3BTG - chains E and I; structure by X-ray diffraction, 1.90 A resolution.

Chain E:
Molecule: Protein (TRYPSIN)
Organism: Bos taurus
Notes: EC 3.4.21.4
UniProt: P00760 (TRY1_BOVIN); the construct lacks a stretch of the UniProt sequence and is renumbered around it, so the offset changes along the chain: 16-34 = UniProt 21-39; 37-67 = UniProt 40-70; 69-125 = UniProt 71-127; 127-130 = UniProt 128-131; 5 more segments
Amino-acid sequence (223 residues; numbered 16 to 245 plus 3 insertion-coded residues; 10 numbers in that range are skipped by the numbering (no residue carries them; nothing is unmodelled there); the number before each row is that of its first residue):
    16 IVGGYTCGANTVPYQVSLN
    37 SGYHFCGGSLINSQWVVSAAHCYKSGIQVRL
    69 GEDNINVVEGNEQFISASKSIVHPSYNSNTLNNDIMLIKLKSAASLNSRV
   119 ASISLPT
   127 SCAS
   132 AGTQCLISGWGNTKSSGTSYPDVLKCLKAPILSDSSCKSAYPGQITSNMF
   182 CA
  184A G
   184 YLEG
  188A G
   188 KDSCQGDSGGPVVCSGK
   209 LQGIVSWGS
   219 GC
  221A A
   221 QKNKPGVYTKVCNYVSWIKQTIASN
Disulfide bonds: Cys22-Cys157, Cys42-Cys58, Cys128-Cys232, Cys136-Cys201, Cys168-Cys182, Cys191-Cys220
Ion coordination: Ca2+: Glu70, Asn72, Val75, Glu80

Chain I:
Molecule: Protein (PANCREATIC trypsin inhibitor)
Organism: Bos taurus
UniProt: P00974 (BPT1_BOVIN); residues 501-558 here correspond to UniProt positions 1-58 (UniProt number = residue number - 500)
Amino-acid sequence (58 residues; numbered 501 to 558; the number before each row is that of its first residue):
   501 RPDFCLEPPYTGPCGARIIRYFYNAKAGLCQTFVYGGCRAKRNNFKSAED
   551 CLRTCGGA
Disordered / not traced: 501-502
Construct notes: engineered mutation Gly515 (Lys15 in P00974), Leu552 (Met52 in P00974)
Disulfide bonds: Cys505-Cys555, Cys514-Cys538, Cys530-Cys551

How chain E and chain I interact:
Residue-residue contacts - 32 pairs, chain E then chain I:
  Tyr39(E) with Arg517(I); Ile518(I); Ile519(I), hydrogen bond (side chain-backbone)
  His40(E) with Arg517(I), hydrogen bond (backbone-side chain)
  Phe41(E) with Ala516(I); Arg517(I), hydrogen bond (backbone-backbone)
  Cys42(E) with Ala516(I), hydrophobic
  His57(E) with Cys514(I); Gly515(I); Gly536(I); Gly537(I)
  Asn97(E) with Arg539(I), hydrogen bond (backbone-side chain)
  Leu99(E) with Cys514(I), hydrophobic; Cys538(I), hydrophobic; Arg539(I)
  Tyr151(E) with Arg517(I)
  Cys191(E) with Gly515(I)
  Gln192(E) with Thr511(I); Gly512(I); Cys514(I), hydrogen bond (side chain-backbone); Gly515(I); Ala516(I)
  Gly193(E) with Gly515(I), hydrogen bond (backbone-backbone); Ala516(I); Arg517(I)
  Asp194(E) with Gly515(I), hydrogen bond (backbone-backbone)
  Ser195(E) with Gly515(I), hydrogen bond (backbone-backbone); Ala516(I), hydrogen bond (side chain-backbone)
  Ser214(E) with Cys514(I); Gly515(I), hydrogen bond (backbone-backbone)
  Trp215(E) with Pro513(I)
  Gly216(E) with Pro513(I), hydrogen bond (backbone-backbone)
Other interface residues (no listed pair), chain E (19 interface residues in all): Lys60, Ser96, Thr98
Other interface residues (no listed pair), chain I (14 interface residues in all): Val534

Overview:
19 residues of chain E face 14 of chain I across their interface, with 11 hydrogen bonds. Polar contacts
include Tyr39(E)-Ile519(I), His40(E)-Arg517(I) and Asn97(E)-Arg539(I). The Ca2+ site is built by Glu70(E),
Asn72(E), Val75(E) and Glu80(E).
Here chain E is Protein (TRYPSIN) and chain I is Protein (PANCREATIC trypsin inhibitor), both from Bos taurus.
Entry 3BTG (The crystal structures of the complexes between bovine beta-trypsin and ten P1 variants of bpti)
was determined by X-ray diffraction, deposited together with 3BTD, 3BTE, 3BTF, 3BTH, 3BTK, 3BTM and 3 further
entries.
